PDB entry 5Y2J | X-ray diffraction, 2.55 A resolution | chains A and C of the 4 polymer chains in the assembly

Chain A (and C):
Protein: Nonstructural protein 4
Organism: Bovine rotavirus G10
Notes: chain C of this document is another copy of the same molecule, construct and numbering; everything in this record applies to it too
UniProt: Q6QT01 (Q6QT01_9REOV); numbering as in UniProt (aligned over 95-146)
Chain sequence (53 residues; each row starts with the number of its first residue):
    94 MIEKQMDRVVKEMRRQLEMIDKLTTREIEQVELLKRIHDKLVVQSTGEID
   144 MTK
Unresolved in the structure: 94-95, 139-146 (chain C: 133-146)
Differences from the reference sequence: expression tag (94)
Bound ions: Ni2+: His131 (shared with 3 residues of chain B)

Interface between chain A and chain C:
Residue-residue contacts - 21 pairs, chain A then chain C:
  Met99(A) - Leu116(C)  hydrophobic
  Met99(A) - Thr117(C)
  Val102(A) - Gln109(C)
  Val102(A) - Met112(C)  hydrophobic
  Val102(A) - Ile113(C)  hydrophobic
  Glu105(A) - Gln109(C)
  Met106(A) - Met106(C)
  Met106(A) - Leu110(C)  hydrophobic
  Gln109(A) - Val102(C)
  Gln109(A) - Glu105(C)
  Gln109(A) - Met106(C)
  Leu110(A) - Met106(C)  hydrophobic
  Ile113(A) - Val102(C)  hydrophobic
  Leu116(A) - Ile95(C)
  Leu116(A) - Met99(C)  hydrophobic
  Leu116(A) - Val102(C)  hydrophobic
  Thr117(A) - Met99(C)
  Arg119(A) - Ile95(C)
  Arg119(A) - Gln98(C)  hydrogen bond
  Glu120(A) - Ile95(C)
  Gln123(A) - Ile95(C)
Interface residues without a listed pair, chain A (16 interface residues in all): Glu96, Gln98, Val103, Met112
Interface residues without a listed pair, chain C (14 interface residues in all): Val103, Glu120

In short:
Chain A and chain C form an interface of 16 and 14 residues respectively; the contacts include 1 hydrogen
bond. Its one hydrogen-bonded contact is Arg119(A)-Gln98(C).
Both chains are Nonstructural protein 4 (Bovine rotavirus G10). Entry 5Y2J (Crystal structure of the
oligomerization domain of NSP4 from rotavirus strain MF66) was determined by X-ray diffraction together with
5Y2E and 5Y2H from the same study.
